Entry 4LW1 (X-ray diffraction, 1.63 A resolution); this record covers chain A.

[Chain A]
Protein: Replication protein A 70 kDa DNA-binding subunit
From: Homo sapiens
Notes: fragment: rpa70n
UniProt: P27694 (RFA1_HUMAN); residue numbers follow UniProt; this construct covers 1-120
Amino-acid sequence (123 residues; each row starts with the number of its first residue; numbers below 1 keep their minus sign (Gly-2 is residue -2)):
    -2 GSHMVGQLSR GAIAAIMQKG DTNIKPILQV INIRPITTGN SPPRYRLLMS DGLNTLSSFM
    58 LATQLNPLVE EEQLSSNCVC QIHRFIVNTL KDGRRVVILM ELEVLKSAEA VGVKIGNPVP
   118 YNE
Differences from the reference sequence: expression tag (-2 to 0); engineered mutation Arg7 (Glu in P27694)
Curated features (UniProtKB/Swiss-Prot):
  - modified residue: Met1 (N-acetylmethionine)
  - cross-link (Glycyl lysine isopeptide (Lys-Gly)): Lys22 (interchain with G-Cter in ubiquitin), Lys88 (interchain with G-Cter in ubiquitin)
Ligand contacts:
  - 1XS (5-(3-chloro-4-fluorophenyl)furan-2-carboxylic acid), molecule 1: Arg31, Ile33, Thr34, Arg43, Ser54, Ser55, Met57, Leu87, Arg91, Arg92, Val93
  - 1XS, molecule 2: Arg41, Met57, Ala59, Thr60, Asn85, Leu87, Val93, Ile95, Met97

[Overview]
Ligands of chain A: compound 1XS.
Chain A is Replication protein A 70 kDa DNA-binding subunit (Homo sapiens); the structure, Fragment-Based
Discovery of a Potent Inhibitor of Replication Protein A Protein-Protein Interactions, was determined by X-ray
diffraction (same publication as 4O0A, 4LUO, 4LUV, 4LUZ and 4LWC).
